PDB entry 8RBU | X-ray diffraction, 2.70 A resolution | chains A and C of the 3 polymer chains in the assembly

== Chain A ==
Protein: HLA class I histocompatibility antigen
From: Homo sapiens
UniProtKB: Q5S3G3 (Q5S3G3_HUMAN); residues -23 to 341 here correspond to UniProt positions 1-365 (UniProt number = residue number + 24)
Sequence (365 residues; row label = number of the first residue in the row; numbers below 1 keep their minus sign (Met-23 is residue -23)):
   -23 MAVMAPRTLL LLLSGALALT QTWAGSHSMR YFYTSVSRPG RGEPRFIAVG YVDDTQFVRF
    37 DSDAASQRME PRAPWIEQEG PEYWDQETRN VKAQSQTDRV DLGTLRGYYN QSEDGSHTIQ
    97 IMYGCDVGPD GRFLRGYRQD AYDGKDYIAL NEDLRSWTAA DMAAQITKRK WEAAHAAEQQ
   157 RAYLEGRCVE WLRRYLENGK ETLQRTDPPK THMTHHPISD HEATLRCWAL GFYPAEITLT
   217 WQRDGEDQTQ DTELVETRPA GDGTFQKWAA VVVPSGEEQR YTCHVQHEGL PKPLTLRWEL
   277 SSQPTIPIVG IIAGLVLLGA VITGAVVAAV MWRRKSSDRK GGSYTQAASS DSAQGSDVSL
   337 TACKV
Disordered / not traced: -23 to 0, 276-341
Disulfides: Cys101-Cys164, Cys203-Cys259

== Chain C ==
Protein: Spike protein S2'
UniProtKB: P0DTC2 (SPIKE_SARS2); residues 1-10 here correspond to UniProt positions 975-984 (UniProt number = residue number + 974)
Sequence (10 residues; each row starts with the number of its first residue):
     1 SVLNDILARL
Differences from the reference sequence: variant Ala8 (Ser982 in P0DTC2)

== Interface between chain A and chain C ==
Residue-residue contacts (53; chain A residue first):
  Tyr7(A) - Ser1(C)  hydrogen bond (side chain-backbone)
  Tyr7(A) - Val2(C)  hydrophobic
  Tyr9(A) - Val2(C)
  Met45(A) - Val2(C)  hydrophobic
  Tyr59(A) - Ser1(C)
  Glu63(A) - Ser1(C)  hydrogen bond
  Glu63(A) - Val2(C)  hydrogen bond (side chain-backbone)
  Asn66(A) - Val2(C)
  Asn66(A) - Leu3(C)
  Asn66(A) - Asn4(C)
  Asn66(A) - Ile6(C)
  Val67(A) - Val2(C)  hydrophobic
  Ala69(A) - Ile6(C)
  Gln70(A) - Ile6(C)
  Thr73(A) - Ile6(C)
  Thr73(A) - Leu7(C)
  Thr73(A) - Ala8(C)
  Asp74(A) - Arg9(C)  salt bridge
  Asp77(A) - Arg9(C)  salt bridge
  Asp77(A) - Leu10(C)  hydrogen bond (side chain-backbone)
  Thr80(A) - Leu10(C)
  Leu81(A) - Leu10(C)  hydrophobic
  Ile95(A) - Arg9(C)
  Ile97(A) - Arg9(C)
  Tyr99(A) - Val2(C)
  Tyr99(A) - Leu3(C)  hydrogen bond (side chain-backbone)
  Arg114(A) - Leu3(C)
  Arg114(A) - Arg9(C)
  Asp116(A) - Arg9(C)  salt bridge
  Tyr123(A) - Arg9(C)
  Ala139(A) - Leu10(C)
  Ile142(A) - Leu10(C)  hydrophobic
  Thr143(A) - Arg9(C)  hydrogen bond (side chain-backbone)
  Thr143(A) - Leu10(C)
  Lys146(A) - Ala8(C)  hydrogen bond (side chain-backbone)
  Lys146(A) - Leu10(C)
  Trp147(A) - Leu7(C)  hydrophobic
  Trp147(A) - Ala8(C)  hydrogen bond (side chain-backbone)
  Trp147(A) - Arg9(C)
  Ala152(A) - Leu7(C)  hydrophobic
  Gln155(A) - Asp5(C)
  Gln156(A) - Leu3(C)
  Gln156(A) - Asp5(C)  hydrogen bond
  Gln156(A) - Leu7(C)
  Tyr159(A) - Ser1(C)  hydrogen bond (side chain-backbone)
  Tyr159(A) - Val2(C)
  Tyr159(A) - Leu3(C)  hydrogen bond (side chain-backbone)
  Tyr159(A) - Asn4(C)
  Arg163(A) - Ser1(C)  hydrogen bond
  Arg163(A) - Val2(C)
  Arg163(A) - Asn4(C)
  Trp167(A) - Ser1(C)
  Tyr171(A) - Ser1(C)  hydrogen bond (side chain-backbone)
Other interface residues (no listed pair), chain A (34 interface residues in all): Met5, Trp133

== In short ==
34 residues of chain A face 10 of chain C across their interface, with 13 hydrogen bonds and 3 salt bridges.
Polar pairs include Asp74(A)-Arg9(C), Asp77(A)-Arg9(C) and Asp116(A)-Arg9(C).
Chain A is HLA class I histocompatibility antigen (Homo sapiens) and chain C is Spike protein S2'; the
structure, Crystal structure of HLA-A*11:01 in complex with SVLNDILARL, an 10-mer epitope from SARS-CoV-2
Spike (S975-984), was determined by X-ray diffraction (same publication as 7SIS, 8RBV, 8RCV, 8REF, 8RH6 and
8RHQ).
